5S4U - chains B and C of the 6 polymer chains in the assembly; structure by X-ray diffraction, 2.39 A resolution.

== Chain B ==
Protein: Tubulin beta-2B chain
Organism: Bos taurus
UniProtKB: Q6B856 (TBB2B_BOVIN); the author numbering skips numbers that UniProt does not, so the offset changes along the chain: 1-42 = UniProt 1-42; 45-360 = UniProt 43-358; 369-455 = UniProt 359-445
Chain sequence (445 residues; row label = number of the first residue in the row; note: 10 numbers in that range are skipped by the numbering (no residue carries them; nothing is unmodelled there)):
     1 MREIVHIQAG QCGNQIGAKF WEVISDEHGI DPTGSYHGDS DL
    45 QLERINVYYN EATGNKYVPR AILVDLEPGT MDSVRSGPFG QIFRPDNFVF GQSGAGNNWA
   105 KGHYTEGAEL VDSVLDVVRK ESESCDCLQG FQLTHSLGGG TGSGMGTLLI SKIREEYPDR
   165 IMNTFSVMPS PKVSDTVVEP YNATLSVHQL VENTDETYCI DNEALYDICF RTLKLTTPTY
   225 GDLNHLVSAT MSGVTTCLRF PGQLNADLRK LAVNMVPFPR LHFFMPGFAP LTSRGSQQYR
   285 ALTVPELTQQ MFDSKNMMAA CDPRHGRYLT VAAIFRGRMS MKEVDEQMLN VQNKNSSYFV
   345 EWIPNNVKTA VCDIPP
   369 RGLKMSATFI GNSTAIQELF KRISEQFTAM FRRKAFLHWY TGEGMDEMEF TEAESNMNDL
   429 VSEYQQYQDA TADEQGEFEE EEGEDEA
Not modelled in the structure: 279-280, 438-455
Ion coordination: Mg2+: Gln-11 (together with GDP); Ca2+: Glu-113 (shared with Glu-284(C) of chain C)
Ligand contacts:
  - GDP (guanosine-5'-diphosphate): Gly-10, Gln-11, Cys-12, Gln-15, Ile-16, Ala-99, Asn-101, Ser-140, Gly-142, Gly-143, Gly-144, Thr-145, Gly-146, Ser-147, Val-171, Pro-173, Val-177, Asp-179, Glu-183, Asn-206, Leu-209, Tyr-224, Leu-227, Asn-228
  - GX4 (cyclopropyl-[4-(4-fluorophenyl)piperazin-1-yl]methanone): Asn-167, Glu-200, Tyr-202, Val-238, Cys-241, Leu-242, Leu-252, Leu-255, Met-259, Ala-316, Ala-317, Ile-318, Lys-352, Thr-353, Ala-354, Ile-378
Swiss-Prot annotation at these positions:
  - motif: Met-1 to Ile-4 (MREI motif)
  - binding site (GTP): Gln-11, Glu-71, Ser-140, Gly-144, Thr-145, Gly-146, Asn-206, Asn-228
  - binding site (Mg(2+)): Glu-71
  - modified residue: Ser-40 (Phosphoserine), Thr-57 (Phosphothreonine), Lys-60 (N6-acetyllysine), Ser-174 (Phosphoserine), Thr-287 (Phosphothreonine), Thr-292 (Phosphothreonine), Arg-320 (Omega-N-methylarginine), Glu-448 (5-glutamyl polyglutamate)
  - cross-link (Glycyl lysine isopeptide (Lys-Gly)): Lys-60 (interchain with G-Cter in ubiquitin), Lys-326 (interchain with G-Cter in ubiquitin)

== Chain C ==
Protein: Tubulin alpha-1B chain
Organism: Bos taurus
UniProtKB: P81947 (TBA1B_BOVIN); residue numbers follow UniProt; this construct covers 1-451
Chain sequence (451 residues; each row starts with the number of its first residue):
     1 MRECISIHVG QAGVQIGNAC WELYCLEHGI QPDGQMPSDK TIGGGDDSFN TFFSETGAGK
    61 HVPRAVFVDL EPTVIDEVRT GTYRQLFHPE QLITGKEDAA NNYARGHYTI GKEIIDLVLD
   121 RIRKLADQCT GLQGFLVFHS FGGGTGSGFT SLLMERLSVD YGKKSKLEFS IYPAPQVSTA
   181 VVEPYNSILT THTTLEHSDC AFMVDNEAIY DICRRNLDIE RPTYTNLNRL ISQIVSSITA
   241 SLRFDGALNV DLTEFQTNLV PYPRIHFPLA TYAPVISAEK AYHEQLSVAE ITNACFEPAN
   301 QMVKCDPRHG KYMACCLLYR GDVVPKDVNA AIATIKTKRS IQFVDWCPTG FKVGINYQPP
   361 TVVPGGDLAK VQRAVCMLSN TTAIAEAWAR LDHKFDLMYA KRAFVHWYVG EGMEEGEFSE
   421 AREDMAALEK DYEEVGVDSV EGEGEEEGEE Y
Not modelled in the structure: 441-451
Ion coordination: Ca2+ site 1: Asp-39, Thr-41, Gly-44, Glu-55; Ca2+ site 2: Glu-284 (shared with Glu-113(B) of chain B)
Ligand contacts: GTP (guanosine-5'-triphosphate): Gly-10, Gln-11, Ala-12, Gln-15, Ile-16, Asp-69, Asp-98, Ala-99, Ala-100, Asn-101, Ser-140, Gly-142, Gly-143, Gly-144, Thr-145, Gly-146, Ile-171, Pro-173, Val-177, Ser-178, Thr-179, Glu-183, Asn-206, Tyr-224, Leu-227, Asn-228, Ile-231

== Chain B / chain C interface ==
Residue-residue contacts (39):
  Gln-96(B) / Met-1(C)
  Gln-96(B) / Arg-2(C)
  Gly-100(B) / Thr-257(C)
  Asn-101(B) / Glu-254(C)  hydrogen bond
  Asp-179(B) / Glu-254(C)
  Asp-179(B) / Lys-352(C)  hydrogen bond (backbone-side chain)
  Thr-180(B) / Glu-254(C)
  Thr-180(B) / Asn-258(C)
  Val-181(B) / Asn-258(C)  hydrogen bond (backbone-side chain)
  Val-181(B) / Pro-348(C)  hydrophobic
  Val-182(B) / Thr-257(C)
  Thr-221(B) / Lys-326(C)
  Thr-221(B) / Asn-329(C)
  Ala-397(B) / Trp-346(C)
  Met-398(B) / Trp-346(C)
  Arg-400(B) / Asp-345(C)  salt bridge
  Arg-400(B) / Ser-439(C)  hydrogen bond
  Arg-401(B) / Tyr-262(C)  hydrogen bond (backbone-side chain)
  Arg-401(B) / Asp-345(C)  salt bridge
  Arg-401(B) / Trp-346(C)
  Arg-401(B) / Glu-434(C)  hydrogen bond (side chain-backbone)
  Arg-401(B) / Val-435(C)
  Arg-401(B) / Val-437(C)  hydrogen bond (side chain-backbone)
  Arg-401(B) / Asp-438(C)
  Arg-401(B) / Ser-439(C)  hydrogen bond
  Lys-402(B) / Tyr-262(C)
  Ala-403(B) / Tyr-262(C)
  Ala-403(B) / Trp-346(C)  hydrophobic
  Phe-404(B) / Thr-257(C)
  Phe-404(B) / Asn-258(C)
  Phe-404(B) / Val-260(C)
  Phe-404(B) / Pro-261(C)  hydrogen bond (backbone-backbone)
  Phe-404(B) / Trp-346(C)  hydrophobic
  His-406(B) / Val-260(C)  hydrogen bond (side chain-backbone)
  His-406(B) / Pro-261(C)
  His-406(B) / Pro-263(C)
  Trp-407(B) / Gln-256(C)
  Trp-407(B) / Thr-257(C)  hydrogen bond (side chain-backbone)
  Trp-407(B) / Val-260(C)  hydrogen bond (side chain-backbone)
Other interface residues (no listed pair), chain B (19 interface residues in all): Ser-97, Thr-220
Other interface residues (no listed pair), chain C (22 interface residues in all): Pro-325

== Summary ==
19 residues of chain B and 22 residues of chain C are in contact; the contacts include 12 hydrogen bonds and 2
salt bridges. Among the polar pairs are Arg-400(B)/Asp-345(C), Arg-401(B)/Asp-345(C) and
Asn-101(B)/Glu-254(C). Bound to chain B: GDP and compound GX4.
Here chain B is Tubulin beta-2B chain and chain C is Tubulin alpha-1B chain, both from Bos taurus. Entry 5S4U
(Tubulin-Z30620520-complex) was determined by X-ray diffraction together with 5S4L, 5S4M, 5S4N, 5S4O, 5S4P,
5S4Q and 52 further entries from the same study.
